PDB entry 5VVX | X-ray diffraction, 2.90 A resolution | chains C and B of the 4 polymer chains in the assembly

[Chain C]
Molecule: Protein O-GlcNAcase
From: Homo sapiens
Notes: EC 3.2.1.169, 3.2.1.-
Reference sequence: O60502 (OGA_HUMAN); the construct has insertions or renumbered stretches relative to UniProt, so the offset changes along the chain: 60-391 = UniProt 60-391; 534-542 = UniProt 392-400; 553-704 = UniProt 553-704
Sequence (504 residues; each row starts with the number of its first residue; note: 142 numbers in that range are skipped by the numbering (no residue carries them; nothing is unmodelled there)):
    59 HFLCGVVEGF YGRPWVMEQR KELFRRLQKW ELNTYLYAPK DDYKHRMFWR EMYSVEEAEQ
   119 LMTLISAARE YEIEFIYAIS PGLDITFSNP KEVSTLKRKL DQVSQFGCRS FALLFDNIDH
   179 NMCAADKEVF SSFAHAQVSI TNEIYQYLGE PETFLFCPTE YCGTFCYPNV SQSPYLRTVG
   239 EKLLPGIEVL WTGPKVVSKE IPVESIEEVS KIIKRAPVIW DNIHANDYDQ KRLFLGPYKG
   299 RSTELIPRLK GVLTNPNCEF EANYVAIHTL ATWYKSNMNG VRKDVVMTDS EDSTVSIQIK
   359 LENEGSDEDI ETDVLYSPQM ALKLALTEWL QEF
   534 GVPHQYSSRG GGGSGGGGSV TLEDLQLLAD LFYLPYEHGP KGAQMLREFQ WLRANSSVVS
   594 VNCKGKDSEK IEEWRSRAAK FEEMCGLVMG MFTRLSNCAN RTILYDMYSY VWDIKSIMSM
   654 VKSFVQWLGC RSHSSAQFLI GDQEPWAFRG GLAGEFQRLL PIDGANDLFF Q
Not modelled in the structure: 337-372, 534-551, 593-601, 695-704
Sequence notes: expression tag (59); engineered mutation Asn175 (Asp in O60502); linker (543-552)
Residues lining bound ligands: N-acetylglucosamine (NAG; 2-acetamido-2-deoxy-beta-D-glucopyranose): Gly67, Phe68, Tyr69, Lys98, Asp174, Asn175, Cys215, Tyr219, Thr250, Val254, Trp278, Asn280, Ala283, Asp285, Tyr286, Asn313
From the paper describing this entry:
  - binding site for N-acetylglucosamine: Asp174
  - mutagenesis - D175N: decreased catalytic activity (proposed by the authors, not directly observed)

[Chain B]
Molecule: Lamin B1
Sequence (13 residues; row label = number of the first residue in the row; numbers below 1 keep their minus sign (Lys-10 is residue -10)):
   -10 KLSPSPSSRV TVS
Not modelled in the structure: -10 to -5, 1-2
Covalent attachments: N-acetylglucosamine (NAG) linked to Thr0

[Chain C / chain B interface]
Residue-residue contacts - 5 pairs, chain C then chain B:
  Met622(C) with Ser-4(B); Ser-3(B)
  Thr626(C) with Arg-2(B), hydrogen bond
  Trp645(C) with Val-1(B), hydrophobic
  Trp679(C) with Thr0(B)
Also at the interface, not in a pair above, chain C (5 interface residues in all): Lys648
Interface features reported in the paper:
  - interface residues, chain C: Thr626(C), Trp645(C), Trp679(C)

[Overview]
Chain C and chain B each contribute 5 residues to their interface, with 1 hydrogen bond. The hydrogen-bonded
pair is Thr626(C)-Arg-2(B). Bound to chain C: N-acetylglucosamine. N-acetylglucosamine is covalently linked to
Thr0(B). The paper reports a binding site for N-acetylglucosamine at Asp174(C); D175N of chain C reduces
catalytic activity.
Here chain C is Protein O-GlcNAcase (Homo sapiens) and chain B is Lamin B1. Entry 5VVX (Structural
Investigations of the Substrate Specificity of Human O-GlcNAcase) was determined by X-ray diffraction together
with 5VVO, 5VVT, 5VVU and 5VVV from the same study.
